PDB entry 7FMR | X-ray diffraction, 1.58 A resolution | chains A and B

[Chain A]
Protein: Pre-mRNA-splicing factor 8
Source organism: Saccharomyces cerevisiae S288C
Reference sequence: P33334 (PRP8_YEAST); numbering as in UniProt (aligned over 1836-2090)
Sequence (258 residues; row label = number of the first residue in the row):
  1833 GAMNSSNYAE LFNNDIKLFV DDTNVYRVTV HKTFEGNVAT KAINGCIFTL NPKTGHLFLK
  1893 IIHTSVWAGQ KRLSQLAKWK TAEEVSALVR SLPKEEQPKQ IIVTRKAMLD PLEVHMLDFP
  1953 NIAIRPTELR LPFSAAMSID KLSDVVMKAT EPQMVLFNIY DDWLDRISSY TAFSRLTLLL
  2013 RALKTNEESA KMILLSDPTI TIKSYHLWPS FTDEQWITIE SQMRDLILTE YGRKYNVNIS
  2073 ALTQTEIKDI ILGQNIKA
Not modelled in the structure: 2070-2090
Construct notes: expression tag (1833-1835)
UniProt features mapped onto this chain:
  - mutagenesis: Asp1853 (D1853A: Alters protein folding. Severely impaired growth. Strongly reduced growth at 35 degrees Celsius; when associated with A-1854; D1853N: Reduced growth at 30 degrees Celsius ...), Asp1854 (D1854A: Reduced growth at 30 degrees Celsius. Strongly reduced growth at 16 degrees Celsius. Strongly reduced growth at 35 degrees Celsius; when associated with A-1853 ...), Thr1855 (T1855A: Reduced growth at 30 degrees Celsius. Strongly reduced growth at 16 degrees Celsius), Thr1936 (T1936A: Reduced growth at 30 degrees Celsius. Strongly reduced growth at 16 degrees Celsius), Arg1937 (R1937K: Severely impaired growth. Reduced growth at 30 degrees Celsius. Strongly reduced growth at 16 degrees Celsius)

[Chain B]
Protein: A1 cistron-splicing factor AAR2
Source organism: Saccharomyces cerevisiae S288C
Reference sequence: P32357 (AAR2_YEAST); aligned to UniProt positions 1-317 over residues 1-317
Sequence (308 residues; numbered -3 to 317; 13 numbers in that range are skipped by the numbering (no residue carries them; nothing is unmodelled there); the number before each row is that of its first residue; numbers below 1 keep their minus sign (Gly-3 is residue -3)):
    -3 GAMAMNTVPF TSAPIEVTIG IDQYSFNVKE NQPFHGIKDI PIGHVHVIHF QHADNSSMRY
    57 GYWFDCRMGN FYIQYDPKDG LYKMMEERDG AKFENIVHNF KERQMMVSYP KIDEDDTWYN
   117 LTEFVQMDKI RKIVRKDENQ FSYVDSSMTT VQENEL
   166 SSSSSDPAHS LNYTVINFKS REAIRPGHEM EDFLDKSYYL NTVMLQGIFK NSSNYFGELQ
   226 FAFLNAMFFG NYGSSLQWHA MIELICSSAT VPKHMLDKLD EILYYQIKTL PEQYSDILLN
   286 ERVWNICLYS SFQKNSLHNT EKIMENKYPE LL
Not modelled in the structure: -3 to 0, 166-169
Construct notes: expression tag (-3 to 0); conflict Ser166 (Leu153 in P32357), Ser167 (Lys154 in P32357), Ser170 (Asp in P32357)
UniProt features mapped onto this chain:
  - region: Leu261 to Ile282 (Leucine-zipper)
  - modified residue: Ser253 (Phosphoserine), Thr274 (Phosphothreonine)
Ligand contacts: 3-aminophenyl dimethylcarbamate (VTC): Pro5, Thr7, Tyr68, Ile92, Phe96

[Interface between chain A and chain B]
Pairs across the interface - 17 pairs, chain A then chain B:
  Gln1907(A) - Met195(B)
  Gln1907(A) - Leu199(B)
  Leu1908(A) - Met195(B)  hydrophobic
  Trp1911(A) - Glu194(B)
  Trp1911(A) - Met195(B)  hydrophobic
  Trp1911(A) - Phe198(B)  hydrophobic
  Asp1942(A) - Lys184(B)  salt bridge
  Asp1942(A) - Phe198(B)
  Glu1945(A) - Lys184(B)  salt bridge
  Val1946(A) - Ile189(B)  hydrophobic
  Val1946(A) - Glu194(B)
  Val1946(A) - Phe198(B)  hydrophobic
  His1947(A) - Glu194(B)
  Leu1949(A) - Lys184(B)
  Leu1949(A) - Ser185(B)
  Leu1949(A) - Arg186(B)
  Asp1950(A) - Arg186(B)  salt bridge

[Summary]
9 residues of chain A and 8 residues of chain B are in contact, with 3 salt bridges. Polar contacts include
Asp1942(A)-Lys184(B), Glu1945(A)-Lys184(B) and Asp1950(A)-Arg186(B). Bound to chain B: 3-aminophenyl
dimethylcarbamate. Curated annotation (UniProt) lists 5 mutagenesis sites on chain A.
Here chain A is Pre-mRNA-splicing factor 8 and chain B is A1 cistron-splicing factor AAR2, both from
Saccharomyces cerevisiae S288C. Entry 7FMR (PanDDA analysis group deposition -- Aar2/RNaseH in complex with
fragment P06E05 from the F2X-Universal Library) was determined by X-ray diffraction together with 5ST0, 5ST1,
5ST2, 5ST3, 5ST4, 5ST5 and 248 further entries from the same study.
